Entry 2B1V (X-ray diffraction, 1.80 A resolution); this record covers chains A and C of the 4 polymer chains in the assembly.

== Chain A ==
Protein: Estrogen receptor
From: Homo sapiens
Notes: fragment: ligand binding domain
UniProt: P03372 (ESR1_HUMAN); numbering as in UniProt (aligned over 298-554)
Amino-acid sequence (257 residues; numbered 298 to 554; the number before each row is that of its first residue):
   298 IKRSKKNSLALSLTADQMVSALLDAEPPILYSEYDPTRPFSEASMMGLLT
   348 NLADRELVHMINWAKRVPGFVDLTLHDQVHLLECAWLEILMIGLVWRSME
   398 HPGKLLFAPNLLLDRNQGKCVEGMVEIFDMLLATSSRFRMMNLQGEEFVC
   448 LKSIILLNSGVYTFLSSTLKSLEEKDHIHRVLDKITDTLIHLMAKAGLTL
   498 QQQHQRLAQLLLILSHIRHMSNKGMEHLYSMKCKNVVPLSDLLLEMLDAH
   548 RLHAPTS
Disordered / not traced: 298-304, 462-469, 549-554
Modified / non-standard residues: Cys-381 (s,s-(2-hydroxyethyl)thiocysteine; CME); Cys-417 (s,s-(2-hydroxyethyl)thiocysteine; CME); Cys-530 (s,s-(2-hydroxyethyl)thiocysteine; CME)
Differences from the reference sequence: modified residue (381, 417, 530); engineered mutation Ser-537 (Tyr in P03372)
Small-molecule neighbours: OBCP-1M (458; 4-[(1S,2S,5S)-5-(hydroxymethyl)-8-methyl-3-oxabicyclo[3.3.1]non-7-en-2-yl]phenol): Met-343, Leu-346, Ala-350, Glu-353, Trp-383, Leu-384, Leu-387, Met-388, Leu-391, Arg-394, Phe-404, Met-421, Ile-424, Gly-521, His-524, Leu-525
From the paper describing this entry:
  - binding site for OBCP-1M: Glu-353, Leu-384, Arg-394, Met-421, His-524
  - conformationally variable residues (side-chain flip): Met-421

== Chain C ==
Protein: Nuclear receptor coactivator 2
UniProt: Q15596 (NCOA2_HUMAN); residues 686-698 here = UniProt positions 686-698
Amino-acid sequence (13 residues; each row starts with the number of its first residue):
   686 KHKILHRLLQDSS
Disordered / not traced: 686-687, 697-698

== Interface between chain A and chain C ==
Contacting residue pairs (21):
  Ile-358(A) / Leu-690(C)  hydrophobic
  Ile-358(A) / Leu-693(C)  hydrophobic
  Ile-358(A) / Leu-694(C)  hydrophobic
  Lys-362(A) / Leu-693(C)
  Lys-362(A) / Leu-694(C)
  Lys-362(A) / Asp-696(C)
  Leu-372(A) / His-691(C)
  Leu-372(A) / Leu-694(C)  hydrophobic
  Gln-375(A) / Leu-694(C)
  Val-376(A) / Leu-690(C)
  Val-376(A) / Leu-694(C)  hydrophobic
  Leu-379(A) / Leu-690(C)  hydrophobic
  Leu-379(A) / Leu-694(C)  hydrophobic
  Glu-380(A) / Lys-688(C)  salt bridge
  Glu-380(A) / Leu-690(C)
  Asp-538(A) / Ile-689(C)
  Leu-539(A) / Ile-689(C)
  Leu-539(A) / Leu-693(C)  hydrophobic
  Glu-542(A) / Lys-688(C)
  Glu-542(A) / Ile-689(C)  hydrogen bond (side chain-backbone)
  Met-543(A) / Leu-690(C)  hydrophobic
Interface residues without a listed pair, chain A (13 interface residues in all): Val-355, Phe-367
Interface residues without a listed pair, chain C (8 interface residues in all): Gln-695

== In short ==
13 residues of chain A and 8 residues of chain C are in contact, with 1 hydrogen bond and 1 salt bridge. Polar
pairs include Glu-380(A)/Lys-688(C) and Glu-542(A)/Ile-689(C). Bound to chain A: OBCP-1M. From the paper: a
binding site for OBCP-1M at Glu-353(A), Leu-384(A) and Arg-394(A) among others; conformational variability at
Met-421(A).
Chain A is Estrogen receptor (Homo sapiens) and chain C is Nuclear receptor coactivator 2; the structure,
Human estrogen receptor alpha ligand-binding domain in complex with OBCP-1M and a glucocorticoid receptor
interacting protein ..., was determined by X-ray diffraction together with 1ZKY and 2FAI from the same study.
